Entry 8CMT (electron microscopy, 3.04 A resolution); this record covers chains A and D of the 4 polymer chains in the assembly.

Chain A:
Name: Coagulation factor XIII A chain
From: Homo sapiens
Notes: EC 2.3.2.13
UniProt: P00488 (F13A_HUMAN); residue numbers follow UniProt; this construct covers 1-732
Chain sequence (732 residues; each row starts with the number of its first residue):
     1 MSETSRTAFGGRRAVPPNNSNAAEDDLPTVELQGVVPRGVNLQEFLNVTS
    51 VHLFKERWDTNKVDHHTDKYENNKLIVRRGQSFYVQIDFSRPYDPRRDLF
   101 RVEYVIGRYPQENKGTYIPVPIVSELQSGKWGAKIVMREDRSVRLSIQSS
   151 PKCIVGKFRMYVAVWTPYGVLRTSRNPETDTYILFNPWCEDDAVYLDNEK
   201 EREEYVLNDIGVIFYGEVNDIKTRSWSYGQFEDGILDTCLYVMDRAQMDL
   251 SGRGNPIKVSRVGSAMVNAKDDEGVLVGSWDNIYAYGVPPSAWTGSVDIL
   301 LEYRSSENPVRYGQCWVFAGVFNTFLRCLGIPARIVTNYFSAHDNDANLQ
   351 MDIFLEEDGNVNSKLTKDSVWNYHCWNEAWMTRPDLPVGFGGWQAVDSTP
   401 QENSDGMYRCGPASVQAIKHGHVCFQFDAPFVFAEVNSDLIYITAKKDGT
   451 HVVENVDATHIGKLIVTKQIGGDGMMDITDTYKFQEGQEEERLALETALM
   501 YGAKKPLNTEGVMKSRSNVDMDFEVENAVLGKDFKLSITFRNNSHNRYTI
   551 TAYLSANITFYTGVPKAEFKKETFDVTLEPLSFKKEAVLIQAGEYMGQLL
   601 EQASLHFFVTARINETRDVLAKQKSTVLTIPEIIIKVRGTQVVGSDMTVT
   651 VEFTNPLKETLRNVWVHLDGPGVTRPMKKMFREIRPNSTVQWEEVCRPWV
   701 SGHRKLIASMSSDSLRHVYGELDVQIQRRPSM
Unresolved in the structure: 1-8, 731-732
UniProt features mapped onto this chain:
  - active site: Cys-315, His-374, Asp-397
  - binding site (Ca(2+)): Asn-437, Asp-439, Glu-486, Glu-491
  - site: Arg-38, Gly-39 (Cleavage)
  - modified residue: Ser-2 (N-acetylserine)
  - glycosylation: Asn-614 (N-linked (GlcNAc...) asparagine)
  - natural variant: Val-35 (V35L: Higher specific activity), Arg-38 (R38Q: In FA13AD), Pro-167 (P167L: In FA13AD), Tyr-168 (Y168C: In FA13AD), Arg-172 (R172Q: In FA13AD), Gly-274 (G274V: In FA13AD), Pro-290 (P290R: In FA13AD), His-343 (H343Y: In FA13AD), Ala-347 (A347D: In FA13AD; uncertain significance), Trp-376 (W376R: In FA13AD; uncertain significance), Ser-414 (S414L: In FA13AD; uncertain significance), Gln-416 (Q416R: In FA13AD), 12 further natural variant entries in UniProt

Chain D:
Name: Coagulation factor XIII B chain
From: Homo sapiens
UniProt: P05160 (F13B_HUMAN); residues 1-661 here = UniProt positions 1-661
Chain sequence (661 residues; each row starts with the number of its first residue):
     1 MRLKNLTFIIILIISGELYAEEKPCGFPHVENGRIAQYYYTFKSFYFPMS
    51 IDKKLSFFCLAGYTTESGRQEEQTTCTTEGWSPEPRCFKKCTKPDLSNGY
   101 ISDVKLLYKIQENMRYGCASGYKTTGGKDEEVVQCLSDGWSSQPTCRKEH
   151 ETCLAPELYNGNYSTTQKTFKVKDKVQYECATGYYTAGGKKTEEVECLTY
   201 GWSLTPKCTKLKCSSLRLIENGYFHPVKQTYEEGDVVQFFCHENYYLSGS
   251 DLIQCYNFGWYPESPVCEGRRNRCPPPPLPINSKIQTHSTTYRHGEIVHI
   301 ECELNFEIHGSAEIRCEDGKWTEPPKCIEGQEKVACEEPPFIENGAANLH
   351 SKIYYNGDKVTYACKSGYLLHGSNEITCNRGKWTLPPECVENNENCKHPP
   401 VVMNGAVADGILASYATGSSVEYRCNEYYLLRGSKISRCEQGKWSSPPVC
   451 LEPCTVNVDYMNRNNIEMKWKYEGKVLHGDLIDFVCKQGYDLSPLTPLSE
   501 LSVQCNRGEVKYPLCTRKESKGMCTSPPLIKHGVIISSTVDTYENGSSVE
   551 YRCFDHHFLEGSREAYCLDGMWTTPPLCLEPCTLSFTEMEKNNLLLKWDF
   601 DNRPHILHGEYIEFICRGDTYPAELYITGSILRMQCDRGQLKYPRCIPRQ
   651 STLSYQEPLRT
Unresolved in the structure: 1-23, 331-661
Disulfide bonds: Cys-25/Cys-76, Cys-59/Cys-87, Cys-91/Cys-135, Cys-153/Cys-197, Cys-180/Cys-208, Cys-213/Cys-255, Cys-241/Cys-267, Cys-274/Cys-316, Cys-302/Cys-327
UniProt features mapped onto this chain:
  - motif: Arg-617 to Asp-619 (Cell attachment site)
  - glycosylation (N-linked (GlcNAc...) asparagine): Asn-162, Asn-545
  - natural variant: Cys-25 (C25R: In FA13BD), Ile-101 (I101N: In FA13BD), Leu-136 (L136F: In FA13BD; uncertain significance), Val-237 (V237I: In FA13BD; uncertain significance), Cys-336 (C336F: In FA13BD), Val-421 (V421E: In FA13BD), Pro-448 (P448S: In FA13BD), Cys-450 (C450F: In FA13BD)

How chain A and chain D interact:
Contacting residue pairs (17; chain A residue first):
  Gly-487(A) / Leu-106(D)
  Gln-488(A) / Leu-106(D)
  Arg-492(A) / Leu-107(D)
  Leu-493(A) / Ala-61(D)
  Leu-493(A) / Gly-62(D)
  Glu-496(A) / Ala-61(D)
  Glu-496(A) / Gly-62(D)  hydrogen bond (side chain-backbone)
  Glu-496(A) / Lys-90(D)  salt bridge
  Thr-497(A) / Ala-61(D)
  Met-500(A) / Phe-58(D)  hydrophobic
  Met-500(A) / Cys-59(D)
  Met-500(A) / Gln-70(D)
  Glu-510(A) / Lys-105(D)  salt bridge
  Met-513(A) / Ser-102(D)
  Met-513(A) / Asp-103(D)
  Lys-514(A) / Ser-102(D)  hydrogen bond (backbone-backbone)
  Lys-514(A) / Asp-103(D)
Other interface residues (no listed pair), chain A (12 interface residues in all): Glu-489, Tyr-501
Other interface residues (no listed pair), chain D (13 interface residues in all): Ile-101, Val-104

In short:
Chain A and chain D form an interface of 12 and 13 residues respectively, with 2 hydrogen bonds and 2 salt
bridges. Polar pairs include Glu-496(A)/Lys-90(D), Glu-510(A)/Lys-105(D) and Glu-496(A)/Gly-62(D). From
UniProt: 3 active-site residues and 4 Ca2+-binding residues on chain A.
Chain A is Coagulation factor XIII A chain and chain D is Coagulation factor XIII B chain, both from Homo
sapiens; the structure, Structure of the plasma coagulation Factor XIII A2B2 heterotetrameric complex, was
determined by electron microscopy together with 8CMU from the same study.
